9F60 - chains 2A and 2E of the 12 polymer chains in the assembly; structure by electron microscopy, 2.39 A resolution.

== Chain 2A ==
Protein: Cytochrome c oxidase subunit 1
From: Chlamydomonas reinhardtii
Notes: EC 7.1.1.9
Reference sequence: P08681 (COX1_CHLRE); numbering as in UniProt (aligned over 1-505)
Chain sequence (505 residues; row label = number of the first residue in the row):
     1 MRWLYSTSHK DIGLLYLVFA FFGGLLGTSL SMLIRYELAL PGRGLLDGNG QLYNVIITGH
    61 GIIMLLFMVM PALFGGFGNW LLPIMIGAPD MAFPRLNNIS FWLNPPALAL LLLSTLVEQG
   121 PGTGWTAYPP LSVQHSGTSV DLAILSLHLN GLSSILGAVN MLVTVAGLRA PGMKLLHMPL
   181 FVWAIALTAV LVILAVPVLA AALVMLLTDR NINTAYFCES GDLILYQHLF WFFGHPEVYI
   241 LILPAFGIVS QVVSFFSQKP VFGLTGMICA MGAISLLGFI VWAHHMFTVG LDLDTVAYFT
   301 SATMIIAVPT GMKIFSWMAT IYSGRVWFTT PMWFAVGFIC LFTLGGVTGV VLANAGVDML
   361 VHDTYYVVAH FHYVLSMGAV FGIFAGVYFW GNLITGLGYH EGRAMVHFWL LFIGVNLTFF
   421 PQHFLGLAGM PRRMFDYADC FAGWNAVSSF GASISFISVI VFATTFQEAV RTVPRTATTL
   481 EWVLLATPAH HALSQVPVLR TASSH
Unresolved in the structure: 505
UniProt features mapped onto this chain:
  - binding site (Ca(2+)): Glu37, Gly42
  - binding site (Fe(II)-heme a): His60, His372
  - binding site (Cu cation): His235, Tyr239, His284, His285
  - binding site (O2): Tyr239
  - binding site (Mg(2+)): His362, Asp363
  - binding site (heme a3): His370
  - cross-link: His235 to Tyr239 (1'-histidyl-3'-tyrosine (His-Tyr))

== Chain 2E ==
Protein: Cox5b
From: Chlamydomonas reinhardtii
Reference sequence: A8HRZ4 (A8HRZ4_CHLRE); residues -61 to 113 here correspond to UniProt positions 1-175 (UniProt number = residue number + 62)
Chain sequence (175 residues; each row starts with the number of its first residue; numbers below 1 keep their minus sign (Met-61 is residue -61)):
   -61 MNRLGALSGL LARAARTCSR RWATAASGVP AELSAVGIVG QEFAAQARSL HTSLTTCQGA
    -1 PAEAKPSALS AEPPRKYRPL GDKELWHEAW MYEDKFGTEE DPIIVPSLEA ERIIGVTDPE
    59 DETLVVWGIL KDGEPPRQFV ENGEFYVLKH VEYIKKVGDV LEAIEGGADK AKIAK
Unresolved in the structure: -61 to 14, 105-113

== Chain 2A / chain 2E interface ==
Contacting residue pairs (63; chain 2A residue first):
  Pro171(2A) with His25(2E); Met29(2E)
  Gly172(2A) with Met29(2E)
  Leu176(2A) with Thr61(2E)
  His177(2A) with Thr55(2E); Glu60(2E), salt bridge; Val63(2E)
  Pro260(2A) with Leu62(2E), hydrophobic
  Pro474(2A) with Ile67(2E)
  Arg475(2A) with Gly66(2E); Ile67(2E), hydrogen bond (side chain-backbone); Lys69(2E); Glu72(2E), salt bridge; Arg75(2E)
  Thr476(2A) with Trp65(2E); Gly66(2E); Phe77(2E)
  Ala477(2A) with Val64(2E); Trp65(2E), hydrogen bond (backbone-backbone)
  Thr478(2A) with Val63(2E); Trp65(2E)
  Thr479(2A) with Trp65(2E)
  Leu480(2A) with Ile51(2E), hydrophobic; Trp65(2E), hydrophobic
  Val483(2A) with Ile51(2E), hydrophobic; Trp65(2E); Ile67(2E)
  Leu484(2A) with Ile51(2E), hydrophobic
  Ser494(2A) with Glu47(2E), hydrogen bond
  Gln495(2A) with Ser45(2E), hydrogen bond; Leu46(2E), hydrogen bond (side chain-backbone); Glu47(2E); Glu49(2E); Arg50(2E)
  Val496(2A) with Arg50(2E), hydrogen bond (backbone-side chain)
  Pro497(2A) with Ile51(2E)
  Val498(2A) with Trp28(2E), hydrophobic; Ile52(2E); Gly53(2E), hydrogen bond (backbone-backbone)
  Leu499(2A) with Met29(2E); Gly53(2E); Thr55(2E); Val63(2E), hydrophobic
  Arg500(2A) with Arg16(2E); Trp28(2E), hydrogen bond (side chain-backbone); Met29(2E), hydrogen bond (side chain-backbone); Glu31(2E); Lys33(2E), hydrogen bond (side chain-backbone); Ile41(2E); Gly53(2E), hydrogen bond (backbone-backbone); Val54(2E); Thr55(2E); Glu82(2E), salt bridge; Tyr84(2E)
  Thr501(2A) with Arg16(2E), hydrogen bond (backbone-side chain); Thr55(2E); Glu60(2E), hydrogen bond
  Ala502(2A) with Arg16(2E); Thr55(2E); Glu82(2E)
  Ser503(2A) with Phe34(2E); Glu82(2E)
  Ser504(2A) with Pro57(2E)
Interface residues without a listed pair, chain 2A (29 interface residues in all): Met173, Lys174, Leu264, Leu493
Interface residues without a listed pair, chain 2E (36 interface residues in all): Trp24, Tyr30, Ile92

== Overview ==
Chain 2A and chain 2E form an interface of 29 and 36 residues respectively, with 13 hydrogen bonds and 3 salt
bridges. Polar pairs include His177(2A)-Glu60(2E), Arg475(2A)-Glu72(2E) and Arg500(2A)-Glu82(2E).
Chain 2A is Cytochrome c oxidase subunit 1 and chain 2E is Cox5b, both from Chlamydomonas reinhardtii; the
structure, Structure of the Chlamydomonas reinhardtii respiratory complex IV from respiratory supercomplex,
was determined by electron microscopy (same publication as 9F5X, 9F5Y, 9F5Z, 9F61 and 9F62).
